Entry 5Q0P (X-ray diffraction, 1.80 A resolution); this record covers chains A and B.

== Chain A ==
Name: Bile acid receptor
From: Homo sapiens
Reference sequence: Q96RI1 (NR1H4_HUMAN); residues 248-476 here correspond to UniProt positions 258-486 (UniProt number = residue number + 10)
Amino-acid sequence (233 residues; numbered 244 to 476; the number before each row is that of its first residue):
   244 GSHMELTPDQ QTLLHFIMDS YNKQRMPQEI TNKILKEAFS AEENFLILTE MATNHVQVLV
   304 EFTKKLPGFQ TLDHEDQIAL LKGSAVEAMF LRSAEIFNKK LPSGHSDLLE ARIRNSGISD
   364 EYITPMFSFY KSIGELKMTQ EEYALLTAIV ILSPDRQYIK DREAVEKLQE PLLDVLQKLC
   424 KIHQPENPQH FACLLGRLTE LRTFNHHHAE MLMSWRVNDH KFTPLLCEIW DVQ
Not modelled in the structure: 244-246
Sequence notes: expression tag (244-247); conflict Ala281 (Glu291 in Q96RI1), Ala354 (Glu364 in Q96RI1)
Small-molecule neighbours: 9LA (4-{(2S)-2-[2-(4-chlorophenyl)-5,6-difluoro-1H-benzimidazol-1-yl]-2-cyclohexylethoxy}benzoic acid): Gln267, Arg268, Ile273, Thr274, Ile277, Asn287, Ile290, Leu291, Met294, Asn297, His298, Met332, Phe333, Arg335, Ser336, Ile339, Phe340, Leu352, Ile356, Ser359, Ile361, Met369, Tyr373, Met454, Leu455, Trp458, Trp473
Curated features (UniProtKB/Swiss-Prot):
  - binding site (chenodeoxycholate): Arg335, Tyr365, Tyr373, His451
  - modified residue: Thr446 (Phosphothreonine)
  - cross-link: Lys279 (Glycyl lysine isopeptide (Lys-Gly) (interchain with G-Cter in SUMO1))

== Chain B ==
Name: Coactivator peptide src-1 HD3
Reference sequence: A8K1V4 (A8K1V4_HUMAN); residue numbers follow UniProt; this construct covers 744-757
Amino-acid sequence (14 residues; numbered 744 to 757; the number before each row is that of its first residue):
   744 KDHQLLRYLL DKDE
Not modelled in the structure: 744, 757

== Interface between chain A and chain B ==
Contacting residue pairs (23; chain A residue first):
  Val303(A) - Leu752(B)  hydrophobic
  Lys307(A) - Leu752(B)  hydrogen bond (side chain-backbone)
  Lys307(A) - Leu753(B)
  Lys307(A) - Lys755(B)  hydrogen bond (side chain-backbone)
  Lys307(A) - Asp756(B)  salt bridge
  Phe312(A) - Leu753(B)  hydrophobic
  Glu318(A) - Arg750(B)  salt bridge
  Gln320(A) - Leu753(B)
  Ile321(A) - His746(B)
  Ile321(A) - Leu749(B)
  Ile321(A) - Arg750(B)
  Ile321(A) - Leu753(B)  hydrophobic
  Leu324(A) - Leu749(B)  hydrophobic
  Leu324(A) - Leu753(B)  hydrophobic
  Lys325(A) - His746(B)
  Pro467(A) - Leu748(B)
  Leu468(A) - Leu748(B)
  Leu468(A) - Leu752(B)  hydrophobic
  Glu471(A) - His746(B)
  Glu471(A) - Gln747(B)  hydrogen bond (side chain-backbone)
  Glu471(A) - Leu748(B)  hydrogen bond (side chain-backbone)
  Glu471(A) - Leu749(B)  hydrogen bond (side chain-backbone)
  Ile472(A) - Leu749(B)  hydrophobic
Interface residues without a listed pair, chain A (15 interface residues in all): Glu304, Gln313, His317
Interface residues without a listed pair, chain B (10 interface residues in all): Asp754

== Overview ==
15 residues of chain A and 10 residues of chain B are in contact; the contacts include 5 hydrogen bonds and 2
salt bridges. Polar pairs include Lys307(A)-Asp756(B), Glu318(A)-Arg750(B) and Lys307(A)-Leu752(B). Bound to
chain A: compound 9LA.
Here chain A is Bile acid receptor (Homo sapiens) and chain B is Coactivator peptide src-1 HD3. Entry 5Q0P
(Ligand binding to FARNESOID-X-RECEPTOR) was determined by X-ray diffraction together with 5Q0I, 5Q0J, 5Q0K,
5Q0L, 5Q0M, 5Q0N and 30 further entries from the same study.
